PDB entry 9J17 | electron microscopy, 3.40 A resolution | chains A and B

Chain A (and B):
Molecule: Adenine/guanine permease AZG2
From: Arabidopsis thaliana
Notes: chain B of this document is another copy of the same molecule, construct and numbering; everything in this record applies to it too
UniProt: Q84MA8 (AZG2_ARATH); numbering as in UniProt (aligned over 1-530)
Chain sequence (530 residues; each row starts with the number of its first residue):
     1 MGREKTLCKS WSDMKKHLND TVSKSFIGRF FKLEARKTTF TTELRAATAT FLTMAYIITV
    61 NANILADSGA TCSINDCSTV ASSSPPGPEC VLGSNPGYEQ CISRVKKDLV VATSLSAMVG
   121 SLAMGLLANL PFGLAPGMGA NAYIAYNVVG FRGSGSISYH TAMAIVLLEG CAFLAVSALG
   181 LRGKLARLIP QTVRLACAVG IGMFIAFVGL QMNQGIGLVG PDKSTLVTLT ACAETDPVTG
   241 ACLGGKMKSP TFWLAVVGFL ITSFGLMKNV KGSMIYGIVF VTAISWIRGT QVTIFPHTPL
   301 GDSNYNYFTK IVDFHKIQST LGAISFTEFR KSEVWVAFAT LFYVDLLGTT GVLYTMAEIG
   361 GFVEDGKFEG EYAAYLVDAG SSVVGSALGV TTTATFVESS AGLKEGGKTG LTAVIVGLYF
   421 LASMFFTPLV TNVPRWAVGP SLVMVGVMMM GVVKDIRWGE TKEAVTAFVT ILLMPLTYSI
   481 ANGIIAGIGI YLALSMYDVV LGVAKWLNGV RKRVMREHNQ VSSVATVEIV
Unresolved in the structure: 1-12, 78-90, 498-530
Cystine bridges: Cys-72/Cys-101, Cys-232/Cys-242
Small-molecule neighbours: trans-zeatin (ZEA; (2E)-2-methyl-4-(9H-purin-6-ylamino)but-2-en-1-ol): Tyr-56, Gly-137, Met-138, Ala-140, Val-344, Asp-345, Gly-348, Val-352, Thr-392, Thr-393, Ala-394, Thr-395, Phe-396, Val-397, Glu-398

Chain A / chain B interface:
Contacting residue pairs (51):
  Met-203(A) / Met-203(B)  hydrophobic
  Ala-206(A) / Phe-468(B)  hydrophobic
  Ala-206(A) / Leu-472(B)  hydrophobic
  Phe-207(A) / Leu-476(B)  hydrophobic
  Gln-211(A) / Leu-226(B)
  Leu-218(A) / Leu-473(B)  hydrophobic
  Leu-218(A) / Thr-477(B)
  Gly-220(A) / Leu-226(B)
  Pro-221(A) / Leu-226(B)  hydrophobic
  Thr-225(A) / Tyr-478(B)
  Leu-226(A) / Gln-211(B)
  Leu-226(A) / Gly-220(B)
  Leu-226(A) / Pro-221(B)  hydrophobic
  Val-227(A) / Leu-476(B)
  Val-227(A) / Thr-477(B)
  Val-227(A) / Tyr-478(B)
  Thr-228(A) / Thr-477(B)
  Leu-229(A) / Asn-482(B)
  Leu-260(A) / Leu-494(B)  hydrophobic
  Ser-263(A) / Val-465(B)
  Phe-264(A) / Leu-494(B)
  Phe-264(A) / Tyr-497(B)
  Leu-266(A) / Thr-461(B)
  Lys-268(A) / Tyr-497(B)  hydrogen bond
  Val-443(A) / Phe-468(B)
  Val-447(A) / Phe-468(B)  hydrophobic
  Met-450(A) / Trp-458(B)  hydrophobic
  Met-450(A) / Phe-468(B)  hydrophobic
  Val-453(A) / Trp-458(B)
  Trp-458(A) / Met-450(B)  hydrophobic
  Trp-458(A) / Val-453(B)
  Thr-461(A) / Leu-266(B)
  Val-465(A) / Ser-263(B)
  Phe-468(A) / Ala-206(B)  hydrophobic
  Phe-468(A) / Val-443(B)
  Phe-468(A) / Val-447(B)  hydrophobic
  Phe-468(A) / Met-450(B)  hydrophobic
  Leu-472(A) / Ala-206(B)  hydrophobic
  Leu-473(A) / Leu-218(B)  hydrophobic
  Leu-476(A) / Phe-207(B)  hydrophobic
  Leu-476(A) / Val-227(B)
  Thr-477(A) / Leu-218(B)
  Thr-477(A) / Val-227(B)
  Thr-477(A) / Thr-228(B)
  Tyr-478(A) / Thr-225(B)
  Tyr-478(A) / Val-227(B)
  Asn-482(A) / Leu-229(B)
  Leu-494(A) / Leu-260(B)  hydrophobic
  Leu-494(A) / Phe-264(B)
  Tyr-497(A) / Phe-264(B)
  Tyr-497(A) / Lys-268(B)  hydrogen bond
Interface residues without a listed pair, chain A (49 interface residues in all): Phe-151, Ser-154, Leu-210, Val-219, Ser-224, Phe-259, Met-267, Met-444, Gly-446, Gly-451, Lys-454, Ile-456, Ala-464, Ile-471, Ile-490, Ala-493
Interface residues without a listed pair, chain B (48 interface residues in all): Phe-151, Ser-154, Leu-210, Val-219, Ser-224, Phe-259, Met-267, Met-444, Gly-446, Gly-451, Lys-454, Ile-456, Ala-464, Ile-471, Ala-493

Overview:
Chain A and chain B form an interface of 49 and 48 residues respectively; the contacts include 2 hydrogen
bonds. Its one hydrogen-bonded contact is Lys-268(A)/Tyr-497(B). Bound to chain A: trans-zeatin.
Both chains are Adenine/guanine permease AZG2 (Arabidopsis thaliana). Entry 9J17 (Structure of the wild-type
AZG2 in Arabidopsis thaliana in the trans-Zeatin-bound state-1 at pH 7.4) was determined by electron
microscopy, deposited together with 9J12, 9J13, 9J14, 9J15 and 9J16.
